2WGW - chains A and B; structure by X-ray diffraction, 1.80 A resolution.

[Chain A]
Name: Beta-lactamase oxa-10
Organism: Pseudomonas aeruginosa
Notes: EC 3.5.2.6
Reference sequence: P14489 (BLO10_PSEAE); numbering as in UniProt (aligned over 20-266)
Chain sequence (249 residues; row label = number of the first residue in the row):
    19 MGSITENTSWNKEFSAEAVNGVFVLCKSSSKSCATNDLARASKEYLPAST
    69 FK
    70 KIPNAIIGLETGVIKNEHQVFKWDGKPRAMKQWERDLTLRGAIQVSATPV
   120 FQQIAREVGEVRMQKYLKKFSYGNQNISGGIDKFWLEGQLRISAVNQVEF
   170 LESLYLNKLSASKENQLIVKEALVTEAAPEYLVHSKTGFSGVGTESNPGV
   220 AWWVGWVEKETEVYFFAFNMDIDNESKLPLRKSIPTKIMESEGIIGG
Unresolved in the structure: 265-266
Differences from the reference sequence: microheterogeneity Lys70 (Lys in P14489); engineered mutation Thr117 (Val in P14489)
Modified residues: Lys70 (lysine nz-carboxylic acid; KCX)
Swiss-Prot annotation at these positions:
  - active site: Ser67 (Acyl-ester intermediate)
  - binding site (a beta-lactam): Ser115, Thr206, Phe208, Arg250
  - modified residue: Lys70 (N6-carboxylysine)
  - mutagenesis: Thr26 (T26M: No effect on catalytic efficiency with respect to penicillins, cephalosporins or carbapenems. No effect on resistance to penicillins, cephalosporins or carbapenems in C600Z1 E.coli strain ...), Lys70 (K70A: Abolishes catalytic activity), Phe153 (F153S: Increases resistance to ceftazidime about 30-fold in P.aeruginosa strains PA01 and PA14; when associated with D-157), Trp154 (W154A/F/G/H: Drastically reduces catalytic efficiency, between about 50- to 30,000-fold, with respect to different beta-lactams. Decreases thermal stability, despite unaltered overall structure ...), Gly157 (G157D: Increases resistance to ceftazidime about 15-fold in P.aeruginosa strains PA01 and PA14. Increases resistance to ceftazidime about 30-fold in P.aeruginosa strains PA01 and PA14 ...)
Disulfides: Cys44-Cys51

[Chain B]
Name: Beta-lactamase oxa-10
Organism: Pseudomonas aeruginosa
Notes: EC 3.5.2.6
Reference sequence: P14489 (BLO10_PSEAE); residues 20-266 here = UniProt positions 20-266
Chain sequence (248 residues; numbered 19 to 266; the number before each row is that of its first residue):
    19 MGSITENTSWNKEFSAEAVNGVFVLCKSSSKSCATNDLARASKEYLPAST
    69 FKIPNAIIGLETGVIKNEHQVFKWDGKPRAMKQWERDLTLRGAIQVSATP
   119 VFQQIAREVGEVRMQKYLKKFSYGNQNISGGIDKFWLEGQLRISAVNQVE
   169 FLESLYLNKLSASKENQLIVKEALVTEAAPEYLVHSKTGFSGVGTESNPG
   219 VAWWVGWVEKETEVYFFAFNMDIDNESKLPLRKSIPTKIMESEGIIGG
Unresolved in the structure: 266
Differences from the reference sequence: engineered mutation Thr117 (Val in P14489)
Swiss-Prot annotation at these positions:
  - active site: Ser67 (Acyl-ester intermediate)
  - binding site (a beta-lactam): Ser115, Thr206, Phe208, Arg250
  - modified residue: Lys70 (N6-carboxylysine)
  - mutagenesis: Thr26 (T26M: No effect on catalytic efficiency with respect to penicillins, cephalosporins or carbapenems. No effect on resistance to penicillins, cephalosporins or carbapenems in C600Z1 E.coli strain ...), Lys70 (K70A: Abolishes catalytic activity), Phe153 (F153S: Increases resistance to ceftazidime about 30-fold in P.aeruginosa strains PA01 and PA14; when associated with D-157), Trp154 (W154A/F/G/H: Drastically reduces catalytic efficiency, between about 50- to 30,000-fold, with respect to different beta-lactams. Decreases thermal stability, despite unaltered overall structure ...), Gly157 (G157D: Increases resistance to ceftazidime about 15-fold in P.aeruginosa strains PA01 and PA14. Increases resistance to ceftazidime about 30-fold in P.aeruginosa strains PA01 and PA14 ...)
Disulfides: Cys44-Cys51

[Chain A / chain B interface]
Residue-residue contacts - 49 pairs, chain A then chain B:
  Glu86(A) - Asn176(B)  hydrogen bond
  Glu86(A) - Lys182(B)  salt bridge
  Glu86(A) - Leu186(B)
  Glu86(A) - Lys189(B)  salt bridge
  His87(A) - Tyr174(B)  hydrogen bond (side chain-backbone)
  Arg104(A) - Glu229(B)  salt bridge
  Asp105(A) - Thr230(B)
  Leu106(A) - Thr230(B)
  Thr107(A) - Glu229(B)
  Thr107(A) - Thr230(B)
  Arg109(A) - Ala196(B)
  Arg109(A) - Ala197(B)  hydrogen bond (side chain-backbone)
  Arg109(A) - Tyr200(B)
  Arg109(A) - Leu201(B)
  Gln113(A) - Pro198(B)
  Tyr174(A) - His87(B)
  Asn176(A) - Glu86(B)  hydrogen bond
  Lys182(A) - Glu86(B)  salt bridge
  Lys182(A) - Glu183(B)
  Glu183(A) - Lys182(B)  salt bridge
  Glu183(A) - Leu186(B)
  Leu186(A) - Glu86(B)
  Leu186(A) - Glu183(B)
  Lys189(A) - Glu86(B)  salt bridge
  Lys189(A) - Glu190(B)
  Glu190(A) - Lys189(B)
  Glu190(A) - Glu190(B)  hydrogen bond (backbone-side chain)
  Glu190(A) - His203(B)  salt bridge
  Val193(A) - Glu190(B)
  Val193(A) - Ala196(B)  hydrophobic
  Thr194(A) - Ala196(B)
  Glu195(A) - Ala196(B)
  Ala196(A) - Arg109(B)
  Ala196(A) - Val193(B)  hydrophobic
  Ala196(A) - Thr194(B)
  Ala196(A) - Glu195(B)
  Ala197(A) - Arg109(B)  hydrogen bond (backbone-side chain)
  Pro198(A) - Arg109(B)
  Pro198(A) - Gln113(B)
  Tyr200(A) - Arg109(B)
  Leu201(A) - Arg109(B)
  His203(A) - Glu190(B)  salt bridge
  Glu227(A) - Glu190(B)
  Glu229(A) - Arg104(B)  salt bridge
  Glu229(A) - Thr107(B)
  Thr230(A) - Val89(B)
  Thr230(A) - Asp105(B)
  Thr230(A) - Leu106(B)
  Thr230(A) - Thr107(B)
Other interface residues (no listed pair), chain A (31 interface residues in all): Asn85, Val89, Leu175, Ile187
Other interface residues (no listed pair), chain B (31 interface residues in all): Asn85, Leu175, Ile187, Glu227

[Overview]
The chain A/chain B interface involves 31 residues from each chain; the contacts include 6 hydrogen bonds and
9 salt bridges. Polar contacts include Glu86(A)-Lys182(B), Glu86(A)-Lys189(B) and Arg104(A)-Glu229(B).
Here chain A is Beta-lactamase oxa-10 and chain B is Beta-lactamase oxa-10, both from Pseudomonas aeruginosa.
Entry 2WGW (Crystal structure of the OXA-10 V117T mutant at pH 8.0) was determined by X-ray diffraction
together with 2WKH, 2WKI and 2WGV from the same study.
